Entry 9MHU (electron microscopy, 3.02 A resolution); this record covers chains B and D of the 4 polymer chains in the assembly.

# Chain B (and D)
Name: Teichoic acids export ATP-binding protein TagH
Source organism: Staphylococcus aureus
Notes: EC 7.5.2.4; chain D of this document is another copy of the same molecule, construct and numbering; everything in this record applies to it too
UniProtKB: Q2FJ01 (TAGH_STAA3); numbering as in UniProt (aligned over 1-264)
Chain sequence (264 residues; numbered 1 to 264; the number before each row is that of its first residue):
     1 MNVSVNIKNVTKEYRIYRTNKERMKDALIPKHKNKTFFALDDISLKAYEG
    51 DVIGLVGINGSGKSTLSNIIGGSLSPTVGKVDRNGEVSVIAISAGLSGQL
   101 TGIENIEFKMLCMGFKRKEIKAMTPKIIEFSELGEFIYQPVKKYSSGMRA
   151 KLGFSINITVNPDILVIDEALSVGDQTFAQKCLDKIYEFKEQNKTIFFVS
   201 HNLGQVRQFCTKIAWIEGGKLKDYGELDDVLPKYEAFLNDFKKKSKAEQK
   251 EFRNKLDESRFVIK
Bound ions: Mg2+: Ser-64 (together with ATP-gamma-S)
Small-molecule neighbours:
  - ATP-gamma-S (AGS; phosphothiophosphoric acid-adenylate ester), molecule 1: Tyr-14, Ile-16, Phe-37, Ala-39, Ile-58, Asn-59, Gly-60, Ser-61, Gly-62, Lys-63, Ser-64, Thr-65, Glu-169, His-201, Arg-260
  - ATP-gamma-S (AGS), molecule 2: Phe-136, Lys-143, Tyr-144, Ser-145, Ser-146, Gly-147, Met-148
UniProt features mapped onto this chain:
  - binding site (ATP): Gly-57 to Ser-64
From the paper describing this entry:
  - conformationally variable residues (loop rearrangement): Ile-90 to Gly-98, Glu-169 to Asp-175
  - catalytic residues: Glu-169, Val-173
  - contacts within the chain: Ile-92/Glu-169 (backbone contact)

# How chain B and chain D interact
Contacting residue pairs (27):
  Ile-16(B) / Gln-139(D)
  Arg-18(B) / Tyr-138(D)
  Asn-59(B) / Gly-147(D)
  Asn-59(B) / Val-173(D)
  Asn-59(B) / Gly-174(D)
  Asn-59(B) / Asp-175(D)
  Glu-132(B) / Arg-253(D)  salt bridge
  Tyr-138(B) / Arg-18(D)
  Gln-139(B) / Ile-16(D)
  Gly-147(B) / Asn-59(D)
  Val-173(B) / Asn-59(D)
  Val-173(B) / His-201(D)  hydrogen bond (backbone-side chain)
  Gly-174(B) / Asn-59(D)
  Asp-175(B) / Asn-59(D)
  Gln-176(B) / His-201(D)
  Gln-176(B) / Leu-238(D)
  Gln-176(B) / Lys-242(D)
  Thr-177(B) / Phe-241(D)
  Thr-177(B) / Arg-253(D)
  His-201(B) / Val-173(D)  hydrogen bond (side chain-backbone)
  His-201(B) / Gln-176(D)
  Asn-202(B) / Asn-202(D)
  Leu-238(B) / Gln-176(D)
  Phe-241(B) / Thr-177(D)
  Lys-242(B) / Gln-176(D)
  Arg-253(B) / Glu-132(D)  salt bridge
  Arg-253(B) / Thr-177(D)
Interface residues without a listed pair, chain B (32 interface residues in all): Phe-37, Ile-58, Gly-60, Leu-133, Glu-135, Phe-136, Ser-145, Lys-151, Glu-169, Ser-172, Gln-180, Leu-203, Asp-257, Phe-261
Interface residues without a listed pair, chain D (32 interface residues in all): Phe-37, Ile-58, Gly-60, Leu-133, Glu-135, Phe-136, Ser-145, Lys-151, Glu-169, Ser-172, Gln-180, Leu-203, Asp-257, Phe-261

# Summary
Chain B and chain D each contribute 32 residues to their interface, with 2 hydrogen bonds and 2 salt bridges.
Among the polar pairs are Glu-132(B)/Arg-253(D) and Val-173(B)/His-201(D). Ligands of chain B: ATP-gamma-S.
Curated annotation (UniProt) lists 8 ATP-binding residues on chain B. From the paper: catalytic residues
Glu-169(B) and Val-173(B); conformational variability at Ile-90(B) and Glu-169(B).
Chain B and chain D are both Teichoic acids export ATP-binding protein TagH (Staphylococcus aureus); the
structure, Cryo-EM structure of S. aureus TarGH in complex with Targocil-II and ATP-gamma-S in a catalytically
competent ..., was determined by electron microscopy, deposited together with 9CFL, 9CFP, 9MHD and 9MHZ.
